PDB entry 6WOY | X-ray diffraction, 3.00 A resolution | chains D and H of the 9 polymer chains in the assembly

== Chain D ==
Protein: DNA-directed RNA polymerase subunit beta'
Organism: Thermus thermophilus
Notes: EC 2.7.7.6
UniProtKB: Q8RQE8 (RPOC_THET8); residues 1-1505 here = UniProt positions 1-1505
Chain sequence (1505 residues; row label = number of the first residue in the row):
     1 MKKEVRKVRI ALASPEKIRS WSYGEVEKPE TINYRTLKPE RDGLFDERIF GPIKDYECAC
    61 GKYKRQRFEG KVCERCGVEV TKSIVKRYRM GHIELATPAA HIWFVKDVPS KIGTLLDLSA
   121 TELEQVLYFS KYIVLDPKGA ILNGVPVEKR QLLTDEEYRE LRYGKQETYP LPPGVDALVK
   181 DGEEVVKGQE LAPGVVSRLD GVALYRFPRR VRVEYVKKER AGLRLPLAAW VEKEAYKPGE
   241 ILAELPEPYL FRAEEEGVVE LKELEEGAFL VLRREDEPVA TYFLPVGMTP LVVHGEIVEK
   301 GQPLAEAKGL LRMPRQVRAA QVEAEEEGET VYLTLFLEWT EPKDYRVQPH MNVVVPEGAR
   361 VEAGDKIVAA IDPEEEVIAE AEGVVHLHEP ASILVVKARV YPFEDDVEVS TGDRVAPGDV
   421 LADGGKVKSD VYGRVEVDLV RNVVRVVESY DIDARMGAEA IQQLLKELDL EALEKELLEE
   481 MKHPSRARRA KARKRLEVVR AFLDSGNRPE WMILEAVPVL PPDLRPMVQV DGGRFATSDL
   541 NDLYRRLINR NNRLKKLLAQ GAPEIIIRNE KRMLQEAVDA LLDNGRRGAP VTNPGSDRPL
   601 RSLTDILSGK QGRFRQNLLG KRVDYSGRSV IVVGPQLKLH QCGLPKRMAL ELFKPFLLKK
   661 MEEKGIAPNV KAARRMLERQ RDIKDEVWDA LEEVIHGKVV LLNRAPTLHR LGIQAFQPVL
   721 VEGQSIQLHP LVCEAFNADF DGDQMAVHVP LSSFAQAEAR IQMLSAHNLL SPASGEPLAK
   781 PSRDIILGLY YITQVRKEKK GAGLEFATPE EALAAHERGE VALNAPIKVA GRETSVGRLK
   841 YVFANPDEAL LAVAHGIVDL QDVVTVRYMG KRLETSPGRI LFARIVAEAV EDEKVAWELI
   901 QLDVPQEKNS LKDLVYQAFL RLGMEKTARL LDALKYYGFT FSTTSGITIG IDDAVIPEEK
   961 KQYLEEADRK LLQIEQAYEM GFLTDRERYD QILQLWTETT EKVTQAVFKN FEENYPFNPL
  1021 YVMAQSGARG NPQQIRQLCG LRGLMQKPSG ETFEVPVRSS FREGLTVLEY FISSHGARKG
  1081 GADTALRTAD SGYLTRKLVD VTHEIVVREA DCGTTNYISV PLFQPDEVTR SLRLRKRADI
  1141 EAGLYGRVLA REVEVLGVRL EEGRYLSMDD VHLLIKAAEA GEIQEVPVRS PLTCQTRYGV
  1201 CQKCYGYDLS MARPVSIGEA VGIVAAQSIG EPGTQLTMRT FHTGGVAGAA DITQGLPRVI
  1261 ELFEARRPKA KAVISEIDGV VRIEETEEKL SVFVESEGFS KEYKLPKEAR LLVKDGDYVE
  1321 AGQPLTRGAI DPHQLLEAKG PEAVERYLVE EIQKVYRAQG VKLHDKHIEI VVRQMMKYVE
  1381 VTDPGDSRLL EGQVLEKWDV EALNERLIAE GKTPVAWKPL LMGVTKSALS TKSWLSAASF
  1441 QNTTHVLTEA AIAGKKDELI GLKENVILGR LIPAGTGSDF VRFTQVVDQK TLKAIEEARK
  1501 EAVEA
Unresolved in the structure: 1-2, 1239-1253, 1503-1505
Sequence notes: conflict Lys86 (Arg in Q8RQE8)
Ion coordination: Zn2+ site 1: Cys58, Cys60, Cys73, Cys76; Mg2+ site 1: Asp739, Asp741, Asp743 (shared with 1 residue of chain I); Mg2+ site 2: Asp739 (together with 3'-deoxy-cytidine-5'-triphosphate); Zn2+ site 2: Cys1112, Cys1194, Cys1201, Cys1204
Small-molecule neighbours: 3'-deoxy-cytidine-5'-triphosphate (CH1): Arg704, Pro706, Asn737, Asp739, Asp741, Arg783, Arg1029

== Chain H ==
Molecule: 27-nt DNA strand
Sequence (27 nucleotides; each row starts with the number of its first residue):
     1 TATAATGGGA GCTGTCACGG ATGCAGG
Unresolved in the structure: 26-27

== Chain D / chain H interface ==
Contacting residue pairs - 4 pairs, chain D then chain H:
  Val108(D) - DA21(H)  sugar contact
  Lys494(D) - DA21(H)  phosphate contact
  Arg1266(D) - DC18(H)  hydrogen bond to the phosphate
  Lys1426(D) - DG20(H)  salt bridge to the phosphate
Also at the interface, not in a pair above, chain D (5 interface residues in all): Pro109
Also at the interface, not in a pair above, chain H (4 interface residues in all): DG19

== In short ==
5 residues of chain D and 4 residues of chain H are in contact, with 1 hydrogen bond and 1 salt bridge. Polar
pairs include Arg1266(D)-DC18(H) and Lys1426(D)-DG20(H). Ligands of chain D:
3'-deoxy-cytidine-5'-triphosphate. Cys58(D), Cys60(D), Cys73(D) and Cys76(D) coordinate Zn2+ site 1.
Here chain D is DNA-directed RNA polymerase subunit beta' (Thermus thermophilus) and chain H is a 27-nt DNA
strand. Entry 6WOY (Thermus thermophilus RNA polymerase initially transcribing complex with 3'dCTP) was
determined by X-ray diffraction together with 6WOX from the same study.
